PDB entry 6LDI | electron microscopy, 3.69 A resolution | chains 2 and H of the 11 polymer chains in the assembly

Chain 2:
Molecule: 50-nt DNA strand
Sequence (50 nucleotides; row label = number of the first residue in the row):
     2 GCATCCGTGA GTCGAGGGTA ATAAAACCTT CCAGCAAGGG GAAGGTCAAG

Chain H:
Name: HTH-type transcriptional regulator CueR
Source organism: Escherichia coli (strain K12)
UniProt: P0A9G4 (CUER_ECOLI); residues 1-135 here = UniProt positions 1-135
Amino-acid sequence (139 residues; numbered -3 to 135; the number before each row is that of its first residue; numbers below 1 keep their minus sign (Gly-3 is residue -3)):
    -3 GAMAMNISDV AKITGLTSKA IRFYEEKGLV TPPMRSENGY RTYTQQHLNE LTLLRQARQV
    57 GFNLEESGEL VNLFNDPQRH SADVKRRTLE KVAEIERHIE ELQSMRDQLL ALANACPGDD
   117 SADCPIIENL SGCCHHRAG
Disordered / not traced: -3 to 0, 129-135
Construct notes: expression tag (-3 to 0)
Metal / ion sites: silver ion near Cys112 (its only coordinating residue here)
What the authors report for this chain:
  - binding site for the 50-nt DNA strand: Ser4, Lys15, Arg18, Phe19, Tyr20, Arg31, Tyr36, Arg37, Arg54, Leu60

Chain 2 / chain H interface:
Residue-residue contacts (11):
  DA37(2) - Lys23(H)  salt bridge to the phosphate
  DA38(2) - Phe19(H)  sugar contact
  DA38(2) - Arg54(H)  salt bridge to the phosphate
  DA38(2) - Asn59(H)  phosphate contact
  DA38(2) - Leu60(H)  hydrogen bond to the phosphate
  DG39(2) - Ala16(H)  sugar contact
  DG39(2) - Tyr20(H)  hydrogen bond to the phosphate
  DG39(2) - Leu60(H)  phosphate contact
  DG40(2) - Thr13(H)  hydrogen bond to the phosphate
  DG46(2) - Tyr36(H)  hydrogen bond to the base
  DC48(2) - Asn34(H)  hydrogen bond to the phosphate
Other interface residues (no listed pair), chain 2 (7 interface residues in all): DT47
Other interface residues (no listed pair), chain H (12 interface residues in all): Lys15, Glu61

Summary:
Chain 2 and chain H form an interface of 7 and 12 residues respectively; the contacts include 5 hydrogen bonds
and 2 salt bridges. Among the polar pairs are DG46(2)-Tyr36(H), DA38(2)-Leu60(H) and DG39(2)-Tyr20(H). The
paper reports a binding site for the 50-nt DNA strand at Ser4(H), Lys15(H) and Arg18(H) among others.
Here chain 2 is a 50-nt DNA strand and chain H is HTH-type transcriptional regulator CueR (Escherichia coli
(strain K12)). Entry 6LDI (The cryo-EM structure of E. coli CueR transcription activation complex) was
determined by electron microscopy, deposited together with 7C17.
